Entry 8OES (electron microscopy, 3.00 A resolution); this record covers chains A and B of the 14 polymer chains in the assembly.

[Chain A (and B)]
Molecule: Mucin-5B
Organism: Homo sapiens
Notes: chain B of this document is another copy of the same molecule, construct and numbering; everything in this record applies to it too
Reference sequence: Q9HC84 (MUC5B_HUMAN); residues 26-1252 here = UniProt positions 26-1252
Sequence (1227 residues; row label = number of the first residue in the row):
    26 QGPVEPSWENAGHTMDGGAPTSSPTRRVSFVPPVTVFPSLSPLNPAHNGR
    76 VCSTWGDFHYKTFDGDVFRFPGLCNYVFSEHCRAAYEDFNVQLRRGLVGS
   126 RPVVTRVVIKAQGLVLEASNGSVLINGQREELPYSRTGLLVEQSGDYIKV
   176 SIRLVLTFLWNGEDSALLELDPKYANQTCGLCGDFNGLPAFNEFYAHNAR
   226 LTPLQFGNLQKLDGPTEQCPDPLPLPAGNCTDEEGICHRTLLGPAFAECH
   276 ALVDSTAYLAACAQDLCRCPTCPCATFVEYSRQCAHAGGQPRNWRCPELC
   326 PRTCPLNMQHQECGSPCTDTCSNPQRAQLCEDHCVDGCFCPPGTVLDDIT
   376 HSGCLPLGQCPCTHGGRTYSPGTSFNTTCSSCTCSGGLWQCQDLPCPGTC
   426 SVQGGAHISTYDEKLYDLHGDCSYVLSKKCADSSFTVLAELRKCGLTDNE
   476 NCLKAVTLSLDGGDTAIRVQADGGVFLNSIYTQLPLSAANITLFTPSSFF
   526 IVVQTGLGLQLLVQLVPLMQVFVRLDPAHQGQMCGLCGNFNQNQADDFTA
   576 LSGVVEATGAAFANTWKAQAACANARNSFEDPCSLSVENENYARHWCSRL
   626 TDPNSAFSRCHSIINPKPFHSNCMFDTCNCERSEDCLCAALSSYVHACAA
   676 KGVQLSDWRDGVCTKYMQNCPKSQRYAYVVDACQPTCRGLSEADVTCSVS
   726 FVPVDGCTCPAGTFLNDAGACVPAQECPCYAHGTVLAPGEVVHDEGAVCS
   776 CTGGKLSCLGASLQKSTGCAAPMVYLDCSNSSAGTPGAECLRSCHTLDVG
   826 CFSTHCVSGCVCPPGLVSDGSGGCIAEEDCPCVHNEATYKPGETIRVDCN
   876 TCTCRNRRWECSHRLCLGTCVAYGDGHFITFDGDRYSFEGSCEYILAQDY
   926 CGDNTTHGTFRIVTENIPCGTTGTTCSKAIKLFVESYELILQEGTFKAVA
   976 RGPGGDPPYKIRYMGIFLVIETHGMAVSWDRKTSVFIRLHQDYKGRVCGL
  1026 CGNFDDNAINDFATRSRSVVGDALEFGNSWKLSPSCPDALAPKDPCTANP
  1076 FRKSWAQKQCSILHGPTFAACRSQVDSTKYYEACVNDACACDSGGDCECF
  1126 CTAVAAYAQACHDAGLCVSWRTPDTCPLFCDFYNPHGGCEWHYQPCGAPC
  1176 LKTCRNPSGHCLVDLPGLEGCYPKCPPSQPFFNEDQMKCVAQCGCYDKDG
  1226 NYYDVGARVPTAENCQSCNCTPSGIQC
Unresolved in the structure: 26-70, 786-792, 1236-1242
Disulfides: Cys-77/Cys-207, Cys-99/Cys-244, Cys-107/Cys-204, Cys-255/Cys-292, Cys-262/Cys-287, Cys-274/Cys-309, Cys-294/Cys-297, Cys-299/Cys-325, Cys-329/Cys-363, Cys-338/Cys-359, Cys-342/Cys-355, Cys-346/Cys-385, Cys-365/Cys-379, Cys-387/Cys-409, Cys-404/Cys-421, Cys-407/Cys-416, Cys-425/Cys-562, Cys-447/Cys-597, Cys-455/Cys-559, Cys-469/Cys-477, Cys-608/Cys-653, Cys-622/Cys-648, Cys-635/Cys-673, Cys-655/Cys-661, Cys-663/Cys-688, Cys-695/Cys-732, Cys-708/Cys-722, Cys-712/Cys-752, Cys-734/Cys-746, Cys-754/Cys-776, Cys-774/Cys-783, Cys-794/Cys-835, Cys-803/Cys-831, Cys-815/Cys-826, Cys-819/Cys-855, Cys-837/Cys-849, Cys-857/Cys-879, Cys-874/Cys-891, Cys-877/Cys-886, Cys-895/Cys-1026, Cys-917/Cys-1061, Cys-926/Cys-1023, Cys-944/Cys-951, Cys-1071/Cys-1114, Cys-1085/Cys-1109, Cys-1096/Cys-1136, Cys-1116/Cys-1124, Cys-1126/Cys-1151, Cys-1142/Cys-1171, Cys-1155/Cys-1196, Cys-1175/Cys-1186, Cys-1179/Cys-1218, Cys-1200/Cys-1214, Cys-1220/Cys-1245, Cys-1243/Cys-1252
Covalently attached groups: N-acetylglucosamine (NAG) linked to Asn-145, Asn-201, Asn-401, Asn-515, Asn-929
Bound ions: Ca2+ site 1: Asp-89, Asp-209, Asn-211, Leu-213, Glu-218; Ca2+ site 2: Asp-437, Asn-564, Asn-566, Asn-568, Asp-571; Ca2+ site 3: Asp-907, Asn-1028, Asp-1030, Asn-1032, Asn-1035, Asp-1036
Swiss-Prot annotation at these positions:
  - binding site (Cu(2+)): Glu-194, His-311, His-358
  - glycosylation (N-linked (GlcNAc...) asparagine): Asn-145, Asn-201, Asn-254, Asn-401, Asn-515, Asn-805, Asn-929

[Interface between chain A and chain B]
Residue-residue contacts - 28 pairs, chain A then chain B:
  Glu-105(A) / Leu-610(B)
  Glu-112(A) / Ser-609(B)
  Asn-115(A) / Leu-610(B)
  Gln-117(A) / Leu-610(B)  hydrogen bond (side chain-backbone)
  Arg-131(A) / Glu-613(B)  salt bridge
  Lys-135(A) / Ser-609(B)  hydrogen bond (side chain-backbone)
  Lys-135(A) / Val-612(B)
  Leu-234(A) / Leu-471(B)  hydrophobic
  Leu-237(A) / Ser-611(B)
  Pro-240(A) / Glu-613(B)
  Pro-240(A) / Asn-614(B)
  Pro-240(A) / Tyr-617(B)  hydrophobic
  Pro-240(A) / Ser-658(B)  hydrogen bond (backbone-side chain)
  Leu-471(A) / Leu-234(B)  hydrophobic
  Ser-609(A) / Glu-112(B)
  Ser-609(A) / Lys-135(B)  hydrogen bond (backbone-side chain)
  Leu-610(A) / Glu-105(B)
  Leu-610(A) / Asn-115(B)
  Leu-610(A) / Gln-117(B)
  Ser-611(A) / Leu-237(B)
  Val-612(A) / Lys-135(B)
  Glu-613(A) / Arg-131(B)  salt bridge
  Glu-613(A) / Pro-240(B)
  Asn-614(A) / Pro-240(B)
  Tyr-617(A) / Pro-240(B)  hydrophobic
  Tyr-617(A) / Thr-241(B)
  Arg-657(A) / Gln-243(B)
  Ser-658(A) / Pro-240(B)  hydrogen bond (side chain-backbone)
Other interface residues (no listed pair), chain A (24 interface residues in all): Val-133, Val-140, Gly-239, Thr-241, Glu-605
Other interface residues (no listed pair), chain B (25 interface residues in all): Cys-107, Ala-109, Val-133, Val-140, Gly-239

[Overview]
24 residues of chain A face 25 of chain B across their interface; the contacts include 5 hydrogen bonds and 2
salt bridges. Polar pairs include Arg-131(A)/Glu-613(B), Gln-117(A)/Leu-610(B) and Lys-135(A)/Ser-609(B).
N-acetylglucosamine is covalently linked to Asn-145(A), Asn-201(A), Asn-401(A), Asn-515(A) and Asn-929(A).
Chain A and chain B are both Mucin-5B (Homo sapiens); the structure, MUC5B amino acids 26-1435 Three beads,
was determined by electron microscopy.
